Entry 4RGM (X-ray diffraction, 2.69 A resolution); this record covers chains L and H of the 3 polymer chains in the assembly.

[Chain L]
Molecule: 20B1 light chain
Organism: Mus musculus
Notes: fragment: Fab
Amino-acid sequence (214 residues; each row starts with the number of its first residue):
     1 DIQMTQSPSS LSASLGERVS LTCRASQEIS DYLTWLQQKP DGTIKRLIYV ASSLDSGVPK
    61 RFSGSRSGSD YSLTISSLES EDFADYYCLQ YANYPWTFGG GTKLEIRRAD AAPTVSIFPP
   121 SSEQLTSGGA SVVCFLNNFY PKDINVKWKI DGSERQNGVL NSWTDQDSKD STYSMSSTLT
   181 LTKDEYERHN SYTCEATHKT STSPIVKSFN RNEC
Not modelled in the structure: 214
Disulfide bonds: Cys23-Cys88, Cys134-Cys194

[Chain H]
Molecule: 20B1 heavy chain
Organism: Mus musculus
Notes: fragment: Fab
Amino-acid sequence (223 residues; numbered 1 to 223; the number before each row is that of its first residue):
     1 QIQLVQSGPE LKKPGETVRI SCKASGYIFT IAGIQWVQKM PGRGLRWIGW INTHSGVPEY
    61 AEEFKGRFAF SLETSARTAY LQISNLKDED TATYFCARIY YGNNGGVMDY WGQGTSVTVS
   121 SAKTTPPSVY PLAPGSAAQT NSMVTLGCLV KGYFPEPVTV TWNSGSLSSG VHTFPAVLQS
   181 DLYTLSSSVT VPSSTWPSET VTCNVAHPAS STKVDKKIVP RDC
Not modelled in the structure: 135-140, 223
Disulfide bonds: Cys22-Cys96, Cys148-Cys203

[How chain L and chain H interact]
Contacting residue pairs (65):
  Thr34(L) - Met108(H)
  Leu36(L) - Trp111(H)  hydrophobic
  Gln38(L) - Lys39(H)
  Gln38(L) - Phe95(H)
  Gly42(L) - Phe95(H)
  Ile44(L) - Phe95(H)  hydrophobic
  Ile44(L) - Trp111(H)
  Arg46(L) - Gly105(H)  hydrogen bond (side chain-backbone)
  Arg46(L) - Val107(H)  hydrogen bond (side chain-backbone)
  Arg46(L) - Met108(H)
  Arg46(L) - Asp109(H)
  Tyr49(L) - Gly105(H)
  Val50(L) - Asn104(H)
  Tyr87(L) - Gly44(H)
  Tyr87(L) - Leu45(H)  hydrophobic
  Leu89(L) - Met108(H)  hydrophobic
  Tyr91(L) - Val107(H)
  Tyr94(L) - Trp50(H)  hydrogen bond
  Tyr94(L) - Glu59(H)
  Pro95(L) - Trp47(H)  hydrophobic
  Trp96(L) - Gln35(H)
  Trp96(L) - Trp47(H)
  Trp96(L) - Ile99(H)  hydrophobic
  Phe98(L) - Val37(H)  hydrophobic
  Phe98(L) - Leu45(H)
  Phe98(L) - Arg46(H)
  Phe98(L) - Trp47(H)
  Ser116(L) - Thr145(H)
  Phe118(L) - Leu132(H)
  Phe118(L) - Ala133(H)
  Phe118(L) - Pro134(H)
  Phe118(L) - Thr145(H)
  Pro119(L) - Arg221(H)  hydrogen bond (backbone-side chain)
  Pro120(L) - Arg221(H)  hydrogen bond (backbone-side chain)
  Ser121(L) - Tyr130(H)
  Ser121(L) - Pro131(H)
  Glu123(L) - Tyr130(H)
  Glu123(L) - Pro131(H)
  Glu123(L) - Lys216(H)  salt bridge
  Gln124(L) - Tyr130(H)
  Ser127(L) - Tyr130(H)
  Ser131(L) - Leu149(H)
  Ser131(L) - Lys151(H)
  Val133(L) - Leu132(H)  hydrophobic
  Phe135(L) - Leu132(H)  hydrophobic
  Phe135(L) - Phe174(H)  hydrophobic
  Phe135(L) - Ser187(H)
  Phe135(L) - Ser188(H)
  Asn137(L) - His172(H)
  Asn137(L) - Phe174(H)
  Asn137(L) - Ser188(H)
  Asn138(L) - His172(H)  hydrogen bond
  Leu160(L) - Gln179(H)
  Asn161(L) - Val177(H)
  Ser162(L) - Phe174(H)
  Ser162(L) - Pro175(H)  hydrogen bond (side chain-backbone)
  Trp163(L) - Pro175(H)
  Thr164(L) - Thr173(H)
  Thr164(L) - Phe174(H)
  Ser174(L) - His172(H)  hydrogen bond
  Ser174(L) - Phe174(H)
  Met175(L) - Phe174(H)
  Ser176(L) - Phe174(H)
  Ser176(L) - Ser186(H)  hydrogen bond
  Thr180(L) - Lys151(H)
Other interface residues (no listed pair), chain L (39 interface residues in all): Asp55, Lys169
Other interface residues (no listed pair), chain H (43 interface residues in all): Arg43, Ala61, Gly106, Leu146, Gly147, Ser169, Thr184

[Overview]
Chain L and chain H form an interface of 39 and 43 residues respectively, with 9 hydrogen bonds and 1 salt
bridge. Polar contacts include Glu123(L)-Lys216(H), Arg46(L)-Gly105(H) and Arg46(L)-Val107(H).
Here chain L is 20B1 light chain and chain H is 20B1 heavy chain, both from Mus musculus. Entry 4RGM
(Structure of Staphylococcal Enterotoxin B bound to the neutralizing antibody 20B1) was determined by X-ray
diffraction.
